PDB entry 6CXB | X-ray diffraction, 1.70 A resolution | chain A

# Chain A
Molecule: R1-type pyocin tail fiber protein
Source organism: Pseudomonas aeruginosa LESB58
Reference sequence: A0A0A8RA06 (A0A0A8RA06_PSEAI); residue numbers follow UniProt; this construct covers 580-701
Chain sequence (146 residues; numbered 556 to 701; the number before each row is that of its first residue):
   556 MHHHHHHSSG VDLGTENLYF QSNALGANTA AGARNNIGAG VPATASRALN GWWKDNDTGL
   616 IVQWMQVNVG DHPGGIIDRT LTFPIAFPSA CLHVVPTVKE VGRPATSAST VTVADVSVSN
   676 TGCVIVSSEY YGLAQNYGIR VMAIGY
Disordered / not traced: 556-579
Sequence notes: expression tag (556-579)
Ion coordination: Mg2+: Asp626, His627, Glu684, Leu688, Gln690
From the paper describing this entry:
  - Mg2+ coordination: Asp626, His627, Glu684, Leu688, Gln690
  - binding site for glycerol: Thr635 to Phe638, Ser672 to Ile680

# Overview
Asp626, His627, Glu684, Leu688 and Gln690 coordinate Mg2+. From the paper: a binding site for glycerol at
Thr635 and Ser672; Mg2+ coordination by Asp626, His627 and Glu684 among others.
Chain A is R1-type pyocin tail fiber protein (Pseudomonas aeruginosa LESB58); the structure, Structure of
N-truncated R1-type pyocin tail fiber at 1.7 angstrom resolution, was determined by X-ray diffraction together
with 6CT8 and 6CU2 from the same study.
